6YXY - chains AA and BA of the 83 polymer chains in the assembly; structure by electron microscopy, 3.10 A resolution.

== Chain AA ==
Molecule: 12S ribosomal RNA
Source organism: Trypanosoma brucei brucei
Sequence (1176 nucleotides; row label = number of the first residue in the row):
     1 AUUUUACCAA UUAAGAAGAA UAUUAUAAUA AUGGGUGUCU UAUAUUUUAA AUAAAUAUUU
    61 AAAUUCCGUG UAGUAAAUUU AUUAUUUGUA UUAUUUAUAU AAUAGGUGUA UUAUAUUUAA
   121 AUUUUAAAUU UGUUGUUUUA UAUUUAGAUA CAUAUUUAUA GAUUAAUAUA UUUAAAUAAU
   181 AUUUUAAAAU UUAUUGAACU GUAAUUAUUA GUUUAAUAUU UUUAGUUUGA UGUUGAAAUA
   241 UUUAAUUAAA GAUGUUACAG UUGUUCUAUA UGUACCAAAU AAAUAUAGUA AGAUUAUUUU
   301 AGUUGAAUUA AUAAAUAAAU AUUUAUUUUU CUUUGUAAAU AUUAUGAACA AUUUAAAAAU
   361 UAAUCUGUUU AACUAAAAUG UUAUAUAUAA UAAUCUAAGU UAAUUUGAAU AUUAAAAGUA
   421 CAAGUAUAAU UUGUAAUUCU AAAGUAUUUU AAUGGUAUAU UUUUAGUAGG UAAAUGAAAA
   481 GUAUAAAUGG AUAUAACUUA AUAUUUAAUA UUUGUUUAAU GAAAAGUAUU UUAUUAUUAU
   541 AUUGUAUAGU AUUAUUAUAG UGUAUAGUUU UUUAAAAAUA UAAAAAUAUU GUUAAUAAAA
   601 UUAUCGUAUU UUAAGUGCGU UUAUUAAAUG CGUUUGUCUA AGAUAAUUAU UUAAGAUUAU
   661 UCUUGUAAAU AUAUUUAAAU AUUAAUAAUU CUUAAAAUAA AAAAAUAUCC UCAAUUGCAA
   721 UAUUAUUGUA GCAUAGUAAU UUGUUAACUA AAUAUUAAAG UGUUCCAUAG AAAAUUUUUA
   781 AAUUACAACA AAUAAAAUAA AGUAUGAAUU AAUAUCAAAA UUUUAAUAAA AAUUAAAAAA
   841 UUAAAAUAGG GCAAGUCCUA CUCUCCUUUA CAAAGAGAAC AUUAUGAUAU GUAAUUGUAU
   901 GUUUGAUUGG GGCAAUACUA UAUUUAUUUA UAUAGCAUAA GAACUAUAUU CUUUGAAAUU
   961 AUAAAAGGUU CGAGCAGGUU AACAAGCAUU AAAAAUAAAU GUGUUUCAUC GUCUACUUAU
  1021 UACCAUGAUU GNNNNNNNNN NNNNNNNNNA AUUCGUUAGU UGGGUUAAAA UCGUUGUAAA
  1081 GCAGAUUUGU UUAUAUAUUU AAUUUUUAUA AUUAAUAAUA AUUAAUAUAA GUACGCAAGG
  1141 AUUGAUUAUU GAAAAAAGAA AGAAGAAUAU AAUUUA
Not modelled in the structure: 207-221, 397-442, 595-784, 1024-1031, 1050-1058, 1066-1070
Sequence notes: conflict N1032 (A2395 in 343546), N1033 (U2396 in 343546), N1034 (U2397 in 343546), N1035 (G2398 in 343546), N1036 (U2399 in 343546), N1037 (U2400 in 343546), N1038 (C2401 in 343546), N1039 (A2402 in 343546), N1040 (U2403 in 343546), N1041 (C2404 in 343546), N1042 (A2405 in 343546), N1043 (A2406 in 343546), N1044 (A2407 in 343546), N1045 (A2408 in 343546), N1046 (U2409 in 343546), N1047 (A2410 in 343546), N1048 (G2411 in 343546), N1049 (U2412 in 343546)
Metal / ion sites: Mg2+ site 1 near A30 (its only coordinating residue here); Mg2+ site 2: A63, G68; Mg2+ site 3: G70 (shared with 2 residues of chain A8); Mg2+ site 4 near G108 (its only coordinating residue here); Mg2+ site 5 near A140 (its only coordinating residue here); Mg2+ site 6 near U145 (its only coordinating residue here); Mg2+ site 7 near A146 (its only coordinating residue here); Mg2+ site 8: A198, C199; Mg2+ site 9: A238, A551; Mg2+ site 10 near U267 (its only coordinating residue here); Mg2+ site 11 near G469 (its only coordinating residue here); Mg2+ site 12 near A495 (its only coordinating residue here); 6 more Mg2+ sites not listed

== Chain BA ==
Protein: mL67
Source organism: Trypanosoma brucei brucei
UniProt: Q386Z1 (Q386Z1_TRYB2); residues 1-831 here = UniProt positions 1-831
Chain sequence (831 residues; numbered 1 to 831; the number before each row is that of its first residue):
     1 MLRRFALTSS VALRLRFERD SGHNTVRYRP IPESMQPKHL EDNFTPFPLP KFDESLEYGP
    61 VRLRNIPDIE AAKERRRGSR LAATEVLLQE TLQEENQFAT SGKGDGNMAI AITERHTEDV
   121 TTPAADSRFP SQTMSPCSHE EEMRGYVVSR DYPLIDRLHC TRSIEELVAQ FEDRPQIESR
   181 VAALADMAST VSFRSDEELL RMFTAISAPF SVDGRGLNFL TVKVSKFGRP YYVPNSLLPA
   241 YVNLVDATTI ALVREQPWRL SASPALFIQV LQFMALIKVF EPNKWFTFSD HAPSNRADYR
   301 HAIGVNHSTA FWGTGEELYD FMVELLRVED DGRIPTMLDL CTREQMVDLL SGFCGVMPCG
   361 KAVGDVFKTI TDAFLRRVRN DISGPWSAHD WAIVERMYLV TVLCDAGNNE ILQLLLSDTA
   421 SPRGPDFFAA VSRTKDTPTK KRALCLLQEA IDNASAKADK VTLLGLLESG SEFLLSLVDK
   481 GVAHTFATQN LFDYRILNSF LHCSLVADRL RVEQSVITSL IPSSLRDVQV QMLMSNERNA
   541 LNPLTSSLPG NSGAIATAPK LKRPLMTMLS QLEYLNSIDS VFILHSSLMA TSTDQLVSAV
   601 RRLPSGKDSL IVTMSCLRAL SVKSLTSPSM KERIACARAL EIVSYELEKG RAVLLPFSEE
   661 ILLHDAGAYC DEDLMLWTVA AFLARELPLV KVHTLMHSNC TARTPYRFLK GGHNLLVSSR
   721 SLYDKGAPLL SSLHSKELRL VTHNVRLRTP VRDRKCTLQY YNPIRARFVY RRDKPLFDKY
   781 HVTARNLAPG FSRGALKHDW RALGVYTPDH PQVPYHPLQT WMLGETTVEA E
Not modelled in the structure: 1-14, 98-126, 547-558, 825-831
Sequence notes: conflict Cys359 (Gly in Q386Z1), Pro385 (Ser in Q386Z1), Ser387 (Gly in Q386Z1), Ala456 (Val in Q386Z1), Leu520 (Arg in Q386Z1)
Disulfide bonds: Cys354-Cys404

== Chain AA / chain BA interface ==
Residue-residue contacts - 120 pairs, chain AA then chain BA:
  A1(AA) - Pro175(BA)  phosphate contact
  A1(AA) - Pro209(BA)  hydrogen bond to the base
  A1(AA) - Phe219(BA)  base contact
  A1(AA) - Leu237(BA)  base contact
  U2(AA) - Lys631(BA)  sugar contact
  U2(AA) - Lys755(BA)  hydrogen bond to the sugar
  U3(AA) - Phe288(BA)  sugar contact
  U3(AA) - Thr591(BA)  base contact
  U4(AA) - Ala590(BA)  base contact
  U4(AA) - Thr591(BA)  base contact
  U4(AA) - His697(BA)  hydrogen bond to the base
  U4(AA) - Ser698(BA)  hydrogen bond to the base
  U4(AA) - Arg746(BA)  hydrogen bond to the sugar
  U5(AA) - Lys223(BA)  phosphate contact
  U5(AA) - Pro230(BA)  sugar contact
  U5(AA) - Tyr232(BA)  hydrogen bond to the sugar
  U5(AA) - Phe288(BA)  sugar contact
  U5(AA) - Ser289(BA)  base contact
  U5(AA) - His291(BA)  base contact
  U5(AA) - Ala292(BA)  base contact
  U5(AA) - Ser698(BA)  hydrogen bond to the phosphate
  U5(AA) - Arg746(BA)  salt bridge to the phosphate
  A6(AA) - Lys223(BA)  salt bridge to the phosphate
  A6(AA) - Arg229(BA)  base contact
  A6(AA) - Pro230(BA)  sugar contact
  G106(AA) - Asn744(BA)  sugar contact
  G106(AA) - Val745(BA)  sugar contact
  G106(AA) - Arg746(BA)  hydrogen bond to the phosphate
  U107(AA) - Arg739(BA)  salt bridge to the phosphate
  U107(AA) - Leu740(BA)  base contact
  U107(AA) - His743(BA)  salt bridge to the phosphate
  U107(AA) - Asn744(BA)  hydrogen bond to the phosphate
  G108(AA) - Tyr706(BA)  sugar contact
  G108(AA) - Lys736(BA)  phosphate contact
  U109(AA) - Tyr706(BA)  hydrogen bond to the phosphate
  U109(AA) - Lys736(BA)  salt bridge to the phosphate
  A110(AA) - Arg229(BA)  hydrogen bond to the base
  A110(AA) - His291(BA)  base contact
  A110(AA) - Ala292(BA)  base contact
  U117(AA) - Lys736(BA)  sugar contact
  U117(AA) - Glu737(BA)  sugar contact
  U118(AA) - Val717(BA)  base contact
  U118(AA) - Ser718(BA)  base contact
  U118(AA) - Ser719(BA)  hydrogen bond to the phosphate
  U118(AA) - His734(BA)  base contact
  U118(AA) - Ser735(BA)  phosphate contact
  U118(AA) - Lys736(BA)  salt bridge to the phosphate
  A119(AA) - Lys710(BA)  base contact
  A838(AA) - Phe227(BA)  base contact
  A839(AA) - Lys226(BA)  base contact
  U1104(AA) - Lys226(BA)  base contact
  U1105(AA) - Lys226(BA)  salt bridge to the phosphate
  U1109(AA) - Ser308(BA)  base contact
  A1110(AA) - His307(BA)  sugar contact
  A1111(AA) - His307(BA)  sugar contact
  U1112(AA) - Arg300(BA)  salt bridge to the phosphate
  U1112(AA) - His307(BA)  salt bridge to the phosphate
  U1112(AA) - Phe311(BA)  base contact
  U1113(AA) - Arg300(BA)  hydrogen bond to the base
  U1113(AA) - His301(BA)  base contact
  U1113(AA) - Ala302(BA)  sugar contact
  A1114(AA) - Ala302(BA)  base contact
  A1114(AA) - Ile303(BA)  base contact
  A1155(AA) - Ile303(BA)  hydrogen bond to the sugar
  A1155(AA) - Gly304(BA)  sugar contact
  A1156(AA) - Phe227(BA)  base contact
  A1156(AA) - Ile303(BA)  base contact
  A1156(AA) - Gly304(BA)  sugar contact
  A1156(AA) - Val305(BA)  base contact
  A1157(AA) - Tyr231(BA)  sugar contact
  A1157(AA) - Val233(BA)  base contact
  A1157(AA) - Pro234(BA)  base contact
  A1157(AA) - Arg296(BA)  hydrogen bond to the sugar
  A1157(AA) - Gly304(BA)  phosphate contact
  A1157(AA) - Val305(BA)  phosphate contact
  A1157(AA) - Asn306(BA)  hydrogen bond to the phosphate
  A1157(AA) - Ser308(BA)  base contact
  A1157(AA) - Thr309(BA)  base contact
  A1157(AA) - Trp312(BA)  base contact
  G1158(AA) - Val222(BA)  sugar contact
  G1158(AA) - Val224(BA)  phosphate contact
  G1158(AA) - Tyr231(BA)  hydrogen bond to the phosphate
  G1158(AA) - Val233(BA)  sugar contact
  G1158(AA) - Pro234(BA)  base contact
  G1158(AA) - Asn235(BA)  base contact
  A1159(AA) - Tyr761(BA)  hydrogen bond to the sugar
  A1159(AA) - Asn762(BA)  sugar contact
  A1159(AA) - His798(BA)  base contact
  A1160(AA) - Asn762(BA)  sugar contact
  A1160(AA) - Pro763(BA)  base contact
  A1160(AA) - Ile764(BA)  base contact
  A1161(AA) - Ile764(BA)  phosphate contact
  G1162(AA) - Ile764(BA)  base contact
  G1162(AA) - Phe768(BA)  base contact
  A1163(AA) - Arg771(BA)  hydrogen bond to the base
  A1164(AA) - Arg767(BA)  hydrogen bond to the sugar
  G1165(AA) - Arg771(BA)  salt bridge to the phosphate
  A1166(AA) - Phe768(BA)  base contact
  A1166(AA) - Arg771(BA)  salt bridge to the phosphate
  A1166(AA) - Arg772(BA)  salt bridge to the phosphate
  A1166(AA) - Asp773(BA)  base contact
  A1166(AA) - Pro775(BA)  sugar contact
  A1166(AA) - Leu776(BA)  sugar contact
  A1167(AA) - Pro775(BA)  phosphate contact
  U1170(AA) - Arg772(BA)  salt bridge to the phosphate
  A1171(AA) - Tyr770(BA)  hydrogen bond to the sugar
  A1171(AA) - Arg771(BA)  base contact
  A1171(AA) - Arg772(BA)  sugar contact
  A1172(AA) - Arg772(BA)  sugar contact
  A1172(AA) - Asp773(BA)  hydrogen bond to the base
  A1172(AA) - Lys774(BA)  sugar contact
  A1172(AA) - Val782(BA)  hydrogen bond to the base
  A1172(AA) - Thr783(BA)  base contact
  A1172(AA) - Ala784(BA)  hydrogen bond to the base
  U1173(AA) - Arg772(BA)  salt bridge to the phosphate
  U1175(AA) - Lys774(BA)  base contact
  U1175(AA) - His781(BA)  hydrogen bond to the base
  A1176(AA) - Phe777(BA)  base contact
  A1176(AA) - Asp778(BA)  hydrogen bond to the base
  A1176(AA) - His781(BA)  hydrogen bond to the base
Also at the interface, not in a pair above, chain AA (44 interface residues in all): U1106
Also at the interface, not in a pair above, chain BA (81 interface residues in all): Gly228, Ser236, Leu588, Gln595, Ser629, Tyr760, Arg785

== Overview ==
Chain AA and chain BA form an interface of 44 and 81 residues respectively, with 27 hydrogen bonds and 14 salt
bridges. Polar pairs include A1(AA)-Pro209(BA), U4(AA)-His697(BA) and U4(AA)-Ser698(BA). A63(AA) and G68(AA)
coordinate Mg2+ site 2. A198(AA) and C199(AA) coordinate Mg2+ site 8.
Here chain AA is 12S ribosomal RNA and chain BA is mL67, both from Trypanosoma brucei brucei. Entry 6YXY
(State B of the Trypanosoma brucei mitoribosomal large subunit assembly intermediate) was determined by
electron microscopy, deposited together with 6YXX.
